Entry 4Y77 (X-ray diffraction, 2.50 A resolution); this record covers chains T and U of the 34 polymer chains in the assembly.

== Chain T ==
Molecule: Probable proteasome subunit alpha type-7
Source organism: Saccharomyces cerevisiae (strain ATCC 204508 / S288c)
Notes: EC 3.4.25.1
Reference sequence: P21242 (PSA7_YEAST); residues -3 to 284 here correspond to UniProt positions 1-288 (UniProt number = residue number + 4)
Amino-acid sequence (288 residues; each row starts with the number of its first residue; numbers below 1 keep their minus sign (Met-3 is residue -3)):
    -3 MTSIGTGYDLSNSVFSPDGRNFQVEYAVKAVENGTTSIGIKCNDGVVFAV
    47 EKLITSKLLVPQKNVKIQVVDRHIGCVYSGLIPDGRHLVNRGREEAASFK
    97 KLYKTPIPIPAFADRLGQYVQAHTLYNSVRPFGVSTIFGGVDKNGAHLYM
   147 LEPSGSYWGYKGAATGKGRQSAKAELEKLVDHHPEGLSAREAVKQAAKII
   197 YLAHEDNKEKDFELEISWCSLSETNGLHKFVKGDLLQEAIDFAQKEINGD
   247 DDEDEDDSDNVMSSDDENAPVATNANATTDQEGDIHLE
Unresolved in the structure: -3 to 1, 245-284
UniProt features mapped onto this chain:
  - modified residue: Thr-2 (N-acetylthreonine)

== Chain U ==
Molecule: Proteasome subunit alpha type-1
Source organism: Saccharomyces cerevisiae (strain ATCC 204508 / S288c)
Notes: EC 3.4.25.1
Reference sequence: P21243 (PSA1_YEAST); residues -8 to 243 here correspond to UniProt positions 1-252 (UniProt number = residue number + 9)
Amino-acid sequence (252 residues; numbered -8 to 243; the number before each row is that of its first residue; numbers below 1 keep their minus sign (Met-8 is residue -8)):
    -8 MSGAAAASAAGYDRHITIFSPEGRLYQVEYAFKATNQTNINSLAVRGKDC
    42 TVVISQKKVPDKLLDPTTVSYIFCISRTIGMVVNGPIPDARNAALRAKAE
    92 AAEFRYKYGYDMPCDVLAKRMANLSQIYTQRAYMRPLGVILTFVSVDEEL
   142 GPSIYKTDPAGYYVGYKATATGPKQQEITTNLENHFKKSKIDHINEESWE
   192 KVVEFAITHMIDALGTEFSKNDLEVGVATKDKFFTLSAENIEERLVAIAE
   242 QD
Unresolved in the structure: -8 to 1, 243

== How chain T and chain U interact ==
Pairs across the interface - 62 pairs, chain T then chain U:
  Thr2(T) with His6(U)
  Gly3(T) with His6(U)
  Tyr4(T) with Arg5(U); His6(U); Tyr21(U)
  Ser9(T) with Arg126(U)
  Val10(T) with His6(U); Gln18(U)
  Phe11(T) with Gln18(U), hydrogen bond (backbone-side chain); Tyr21(U); Ala22(U), hydrophobic; Ala25(U), hydrophobic; Arg126(U); Pro127(U); Gly129(U)
  Ser12(T) with Tyr21(U)
  Pro13(T) with Tyr21(U), hydrophobic; Lys24(U), hydrogen bond (backbone-side chain)
  Asp14(T) with Lys24(U)
  Gly15(T) with Tyr21(U); Ala25(U)
  Lys37(T) with Asp56(U), salt bridge
  Asp110(T) with Arg82(U)
  Gln114(T) with Arg82(U), hydrogen bond (side chain-backbone); Asn83(U); Leu86(U)
  Gln117(T) with Pro79(U); Asp80(U); Asn83(U), hydrogen bond; Arg126(U)
  Thr120(T) with Arg126(U), hydrogen bond (backbone-side chain)
  Leu121(T) with Tyr124(U); Arg126(U); Leu128(U), hydrophobic
  Tyr122(T) with Tyr124(U); Met125(U), hydrophobic
  Ser150(T) with Pro79(U)
  Gly151(T) with Pro79(U)
  Ser152(T) with Ile78(U); Pro79(U)
  Tyr153(T) with Arg82(U), hydrogen bond (backbone-side chain)
  Trp154(T) with Leu55(U), hydrophobic; Thr59(U); Val60(U), hydrophobic; Ser61(U); Tyr62(U); Ile78(U), hydrophobic; Arg82(U)
  Gly155(T) with Leu55(U); Asp56(U), hydrogen bond (backbone-backbone); Thr59(U), hydrogen bond (backbone-side chain)
  Tyr156(T) with Leu54(U); Leu55(U); Asp56(U)
  Lys157(T) with Leu54(U), hydrogen bond (backbone-backbone); Leu55(U)
  Gly158(T) with Leu54(U)
  Lys169(T) with Leu54(U)
  Leu172(T) with Leu54(U), hydrophobic
  Glu173(T) with Lys53(U), salt bridge; Leu54(U)
  Asp177(T) with Lys53(U), salt bridge
Interface residues without a listed pair, chain T (31 interface residues in all): Val176
Interface residues without a listed pair, chain U (29 interface residues in all): Asp52, Pro57

== In short ==
The interface between chain T and chain U involves 31 residues on one side and 29 on the other; the contacts
include 9 hydrogen bonds and 3 salt bridges. Among the polar pairs are Lys37(T)-Asp56(U), Glu173(T)-Lys53(U)
and Asp177(T)-Lys53(U).
Chain T is Probable proteasome subunit alpha type-7 and chain U is Proteasome subunit alpha type-1, both from
Saccharomyces cerevisiae (strain ATCC 204508 / S288c); the structure, Yeast 20S proteasome in complex with
Ac-LAF-ep, was determined by X-ray diffraction together with 4Y69, 4Y6A, 4Y6V, 4Y6Z, 4Y70, 4Y74 and 34 further
entries from the same study.
